8ESQ - chains 1 and g of the 58 polymer chains in the assembly; structure by electron microscopy, 2.80 A resolution.

[Chain 1]
Molecule: 3497-nt RNA strand
Organism: Schizosaccharomyces pombe
Sequence (3497 nucleotides; numbered 1 to 3497; the number before each row is that of its first residue):
     1 AUUUGACCUCAAAUCAGGUAGGACUACGCGCUGAACUUAAGCAUAUCAAU
    51 AAGCGCAGGAAAAGAAAAUAACCAUGAUUCCCUCAGUAACGGCGAGUGAA
   101 GCGGGAAAAGCUCAAAUUUGAAAUCUGGCAACAUUUCUUUUGUUGUCCGA
   151 GUUGUAAUUUCAAGAAGCUGCUUUGAGUGUAGACGAUCGGUCUAAGUUCC
   201 UUGGAACAGGACGUCAGAGAGGGUGAGAACCCCGUCUUUGGUCGAUUGGA
   251 UAUGCCAUAUAAAGCGCUUUCGAAGAGUCGAGUUGUUUGGGAAUGCAGCU
   301 CUAAAUGGGUGGUAAAUUUCAUCUAAAGCUAAAUAUUGGCGAGAGACCGA
   351 UAGCGAACAAGUAGAGUGAUCGAAAGAUGAAAAGAACUUUGAAAAGAGAG
   401 UUAAAUAGUACGUGAAAUUGCUGAAAGGGAAGCAUUGGAAAUCAGUCUUA
   451 CCUGGGUGAGAUCAGUAGUCUCUUCGCGAGACUAUGCACUCUGAACCUGU
   501 GGUAGGUCAGCAUCAGUUUUCGGGGGCGGAAAAAGAAUAAGGGAAGGUGG
   551 CUUUCCGGGUUCUGCCUGGGGAGUGUUUAUAGCCCUUGUUGUAAUACGUC
   601 CACUGGGGACUGAGGACUGCGGCUUCGUGCCAAGGAUGCUGACAUAAUGG
   651 UUUUCAAUGGCCCGUCUUGAAACACGGACCAAGGAGUCUAGCAUCUAUGC
   701 GAGUGUUUGGGUGAUGAAAACCCAUCCGCGAAAUGAAAGUGAAUGCAGGU
   751 GGGAACGCCCUUGUGGCGUGCACCAUCGACCGACCCGGAAGUUUGUCAAU
   801 GGAAGGGUUUGAGUAAGAGCAUAGCUGUUGGGACCCGAAAGAUGGUGAAC
   851 UAUGCCUGAAUAGGGUGAAGCCAGAGGAAACUCUGGUGGAGGCUCGUAGA
   901 GAUUCUGACGUGCAAAUCGAUCUUCAAAUUUGGGUAUAGGGGCGAAAGAC
   951 UAAUCGAACCAUCUAGUAGCUGGUUCCUGCCGAAGUUUCCCUCAGGAUAG
  1001 CAGAAACUCAGAUCAGUUUUAUGAGGUAAAGCGAAUGAUUAGAGGUCUUG
  1051 GGGAAGGAAUUUCCUCAACCUAUUCUCAAACUUUAAAUAUGUAAGACGCC
  1101 CUUGUCGCUUAAUUGGACGUGGGCCAUCGAAUGAGAGUUUCUAGUGGGCC
  1151 AUUUUUGGUAAGCAGAACUGGCGAUGCGGGAUGAACCGAACGUGAGGUUA
  1201 AGGUGCCGGAAUGUACGCUCAUCAGACACCAGAAAAGGUGUUAGUUCAUC
  1251 UAGACAGCAGGACGGUGGCCAUGGAAGUCGGAAUCCGCUAAGGAGUGUGU
  1301 AACAACUCACCUGCCGAAUGAACUAGCCCUGAAAAUGGAUGGCGCUUAAG
  1351 CGUACUACCCAUACCUCACCGUCUGGGUUAGCUUUGAGAAGCUCAGACGA
  1401 GUAGGCAGGCGUGGAGGUUUGUGACGAAGCCUUGGGCGUGAGCCUGGGUC
  1451 GAACAGCCUCUAGUGCAGAUCUUGGUGGAAGUAGCAAAUAUUCAAAUGAG
  1501 AACUUUGAAGACUGAAGUGGGGAAAGGUUCCAUGUGAACAGCAGUUGGAC
  1551 AUGGGUUAGUCGAUCCUAAGAGAUAGGGAAGCUCCGUAUGAAAGUUGCAC
  1601 GAUUUUUCGUGCCUCCUAUCGAAAGGGAAUCCGGUUAAUAUUCCGGAACC
  1651 AGAAGGUGGAAUCAACACGGCAACGUAAAUGAAGUUGGAGACGUCGGCGG
  1701 GAGCCCUGGGAAGAGUUCUCUUUUCUUUUUAACAAACCAUUGAACCACCC
  1751 UGAAAUCGGUUUAUCCGGAGCUAGGGUAUGGUGUUUGGAAGAGUUCAGCG
  1801 CCUCAUGCUGAAUCCGGUGCGCUCUCGACGGCCCUUGAAAAUCCAACGGA
  1851 AGAAUGGACCUUCGGGUCCUUGUUUUCACAUCUGGUCGUACUCAUAACCG
  1901 CAGCAGGUCUCCAAGGUGAACAGCCUCUAGUUGAUAGAACAAUGUAGAUA
  1951 AGGGAAGUCGGCAAAAUGGAUCCGUAACUUCGGGAUAAGGAUUGGCUCUA
  2001 AGGGUUGGGUACGUUGGGCCUUGGAACCUGAACGGUUGCUGGACUGAGCG
  2051 UGGACCGAUGUCUUUUCUCGCCUUUCGGGGUGAGAAGGGAUGUUGGACCU
  2101 GCUUGGACCUUGGCGGCCGGGAAGUCCUUGGUCGGGCUUUUCUCCUUCUC
  2151 GGGGAUUAUGCUCUUACUGGCGUACGUUUAACAACCAACUUAGAACUGGU
  2201 ACGGACAAGGGGAAUCUGACUGUCUAAUUAAAACAUAGCAUUGCGAUGGC
  2251 CAGAAAGUGGUGUUGACGCAAUGUGAUUUCUGCCCAGUGCUCUGAAUGUC
  2301 AAAGUGAAGAAAUUCAACCAAGCGCGGGUAAACGGCGGGAGUAACUAUGA
  2351 CUCUCUUAAGGUAGCCAAAUGCCUCGUCAUCUAACUAGUGACGCGCAUGA
  2401 AUGGAUUAACGAGAUUCCCACUGUCCCUAUCUACUAUCUAGCGAAACCAC
  2451 AGCCUGGGGAACGGGCCAGGCAAAAUCAGCGGGGAAAGAAGACCCUGUUG
  2501 AGCUUGACUCUAGUUUGACAUUGUGAAGAGACAUAGAGGGUGUAGGAUAA
  2551 GUGGGAGUAUGUUUCGGCAUACGCCGGUGAAAUACCACUACCUUUAUCGU
  2601 UUCUUUACUUAAUCAAUGAAGCGGAAUUGGGAUUUAUUUCCCAUAUUCUA
  2651 GCGUUAAAGUUUCUUCGCGAACUGAUCCGCGUUGAUGACAUUGUCAGGUG
  2701 GGGAGUUUGGCUGGGGCGGCACAUCUGUUAAAAGAUAACGCAGGUGUCCU
  2751 AAGGGGGACUCAUCGAGAACAGAAAUCUCGAGUAGAAUAAAAGGGUAAAA
  2801 GUCCCCUUGAUUUUGAUUUUCAGUGUGAAUACAAACCAUGAAAGUGUGGC
  2851 CUAUCGAUCCUUUGUUCCCUCGAAAUUUGAGGACAGAGGUGCCAGAAAAG
  2901 UUACCACAGGGAUAACUGGCUUGUGGCAGCCAAGCGUUCAUAGCGACGUU
  2951 GCUUUUUGAUUCUUCGAUGUCGGCUCUUCCUAUCAUACCGAAGCAGAAUU
  3001 CGGUAAGCGUUGGAUUGUUCACCCACUAAUAGGGAACGUGAGCUGGGUUU
  3051 AGACCGUCGUGAGACAGGUUAGUUUUACCCUACUGAUGAAGUGUCGUCGC
  3101 AAUGGUAAUUCAACUUAGUACGAGAGGAACCGUUGAUUCAGAUCAUUGGU
  3151 AUUUGCGGCUGCCUGACAAGGCAAUGCCGCGGAGCUAUCAUCUGCCGGAU
  3201 AACGGCUGAACGCCUCUAAGCCAGAAUCCGUGCCAGAAAGCGACGAUUUU
  3251 UUGGUCCGCAUGAUUUAUAUGUAUAAAAAUAGAGGUAGGACUUGUUCCUA
  3301 CUCUCCUGUAUCGUAGAAGAUGGGCGAUGGUUGAUGAAACGGAAGUGUUU
  3351 UAUUGACUUGUCCAUGAAAUUCCAUUGAAAUCUUGUGCGGAAUCGAAUCC
  3401 AUUGCAUACGACUUUAAUGUGGAACGGGGUAUUGUAAGCAGUAGAGUAGC
  3451 CUUGUUGUUACGAUCUGCUGAGAUUAAGCCUUUGUUCCCAAGAUUUG
Unresolved in the structure: 1-2, 37-47, 92-95, 288-293, 313-318, 446-505, 552-573, 625-627, 736-738, 783-812, 897-928, 991-994, 1026-1087, 1095-1129, 1228-1231, 1486-1489, 1595-1596, 1615-1617, 1740-1745, 1801-1804, 1853-1869, 1894-1908, 1918-1922, 1968-2209, 2215-2414, 2483-2492, 2522-2690, 2708-2896, 2914-2919, 2936-2942, 2954-2969, 3015-3021, 3047-3051, 3066, 3074-3078, 3249-3268, 3290-3297, 3376-3394, 3442-3464
Differences from the reference sequence: conflict C1746 (U7796 in 157310483)

[Chain g]
Molecule: 60S ribosomal protein L34-A
Organism: Schizosaccharomyces pombe
UniProtKB: O42846 (RL34A_SCHPO); residues 1-112 here = UniProt positions 1-112
Sequence (112 residues; each row starts with the number of its first residue):
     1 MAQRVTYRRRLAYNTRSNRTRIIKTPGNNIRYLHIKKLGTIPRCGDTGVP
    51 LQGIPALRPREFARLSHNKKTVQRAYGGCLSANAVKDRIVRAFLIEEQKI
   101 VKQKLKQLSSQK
Unresolved in the structure: 1-2, 109-112

[How chain 1 and chain g interact]
Residue-residue contacts (132; chain 1 residue first):
  G858(1) with Thr15(g), sugar contact
  A859(1) with Asn14(g), sugar contact; Thr15(g), phosphate contact; Arg16(g), hydrogen bond to the phosphate
  A1515(1) with Arg4(g), hydrogen bond to the base
  G1517(1) with Arg4(g), hydrogen bond to the base
  G1519(1) with Arg4(g), hydrogen bond to the base
  G1520(1) with Thr6(g), base contact
  G1521(1) with Thr6(g), sugar contact
  G1522(1) with Arg10(g), hydrogen bond to the sugar; Ala12(g), sugar contact; Tyr13(g), base contact
  A1523(1) with Arg10(g), salt bridge to the phosphate; Ala12(g), sugar contact; Tyr13(g), hydrogen bond to the base
  C1561(1) with Arg9(g), salt bridge to the phosphate; Lys36(g), salt bridge to the phosphate
  G1562(1) with Arg9(g), salt bridge to the phosphate
  A1624(1) with Leu11(g), phosphate contact; Tyr13(g), base contact; Thr15(g), phosphate contact
  G1625(1) with Thr15(g), hydrogen bond to the phosphate; Ser17(g), phosphate contact
  G1626(1) with Arg16(g), salt bridge to the phosphate; Ser17(g), phosphate contact; Lys37(g), salt bridge to the phosphate
  G1627(1) with Lys37(g), salt bridge to the phosphate; Arg58(g), salt bridge to the phosphate
  A1628(1) with Arg60(g), salt bridge to the phosphate
  A1629(1) with Lys36(g), salt bridge to the phosphate
  U1630(1) with Lys36(g), salt bridge to the phosphate
  C1631(1) with Leu33(g), phosphate contact
  C1632(1) with Arg8(g), salt bridge to the phosphate; Thr25(g), sugar contact; Pro26(g), sugar contact; Arg31(g), salt bridge to the phosphate
  G1633(1) with Thr25(g), hydrogen bond to the phosphate; Gly27(g), hydrogen bond to the phosphate; Asn29(g), phosphate contact; Arg31(g), salt bridge to the phosphate
  U1641(1) with Arg8(g), hydrogen bond to the sugar; Arg9(g), hydrogen bond to the base; His34(g), base contact
  C1650(1) with Arg64(g), salt bridge to the phosphate
  A1651(1) with Arg64(g), salt bridge to the phosphate
  A1667(1) with Asn68(g), base contact; Gln73(g), hydrogen bond to the base
  A1673(1) with Gln52(g), hydrogen bond to the sugar; Arg74(g), salt bridge to the phosphate; Ala82(g), sugar contact
  C1674(1) with Gln52(g), phosphate contact; Gly53(g), phosphate contact; Val72(g), base contact; Gln73(g), hydrogen bond to the base; Arg74(g), salt bridge to the phosphate; Ala82(g), phosphate contact
  G1675(1) with Gly53(g), phosphate contact; Gln73(g), base contact
  U1676(1) with Asn68(g), hydrogen bond to the base; Lys69(g), sugar contact; Gln73(g), base contact
  A1678(1) with Ser66(g), hydrogen bond to the phosphate; Lys69(g), salt bridge to the phosphate
  A1679(1) with Asn68(g), hydrogen bond to the base
  G1687(1) with Gly45(g), sugar contact; Cys79(g), sugar contact
  G1688(1) with Pro42(g), sugar contact; Arg43(g), hydrogen bond to the sugar
  A1689(1) with Thr40(g), hydrogen bond to the phosphate; Arg43(g), salt bridge to the phosphate; Pro59(g), sugar contact
  G1690(1) with Thr40(g), hydrogen bond to the phosphate; Arg43(g), salt bridge to the phosphate; Pro59(g), sugar contact
  A1691(1) with Lys37(g), salt bridge to the phosphate
  A1702(1) with Ile22(g), sugar contact
  G1703(1) with Ile22(g), sugar contact
  C1704(1) with Lys24(g), salt bridge to the phosphate
  U1728(1) with Asn28(g), phosphate contact
  U1729(1) with Lys24(g), phosphate contact; Thr25(g), hydrogen bond to the sugar; Pro26(g), base contact; Asn28(g), sugar contact
  U1730(1) with Lys24(g), sugar contact; Thr25(g), sugar contact; Pro26(g), base contact
  A1731(1) with Ile23(g), sugar contact; Lys24(g), sugar contact; Thr25(g), sugar contact; Pro26(g), sugar contact
  A1732(1) with Arg21(g), salt bridge to the phosphate
  A1747(1) with Gln52(g), base contact
  C1748(1) with Asn83(g), phosphate contact
  C1749(1) with Asn83(g), hydrogen bond to the phosphate
  U1777(1) with Gln52(g), hydrogen bond to the base
  A1778(1) with Gln52(g), hydrogen bond to the sugar; Gly53(g), hydrogen bond to the sugar
  U1779(1) with Ile54(g), sugar contact
  G1780(1) with Ala56(g), hydrogen bond to the phosphate
  A1790(1) with Pro26(g), base contact
  A1792(1) with Pro26(g), base contact
  C1824(1) with Thr20(g), sugar contact
  U1842(1) with Arg60(g), sugar contact
  C1843(1) with Pro59(g), hydrogen bond to the sugar; Arg60(g), sugar contact; Ala63(g), phosphate contact
  C1844(1) with Ala63(g), sugar contact; Lys70(g), phosphate contact
  A1845(1) with His67(g), salt bridge to the phosphate; Lys70(g), salt bridge to the phosphate; Thr71(g), phosphate contact; Gly77(g), hydrogen bond to the sugar; Gly78(g), sugar contact
  A1846(1) with His67(g), salt bridge to the phosphate; Thr71(g), sugar contact; Tyr76(g), hydrogen bond to the phosphate; Gly77(g), sugar contact; Cys79(g), sugar contact
  C1847(1) with Ala75(g), phosphate contact; Tyr76(g), sugar contact
  U1876(1) with Ser66(g), hydrogen bond to the sugar; His67(g), hydrogen bond to the sugar
  U1889(1) with Arg10(g), phosphate contact
  A1890(1) with Arg10(g), salt bridge to the phosphate
  C1909(1) with Tyr13(g), hydrogen bond to the base
  U1910(1) with Tyr13(g), sugar contact
  C1911(1) with Tyr7(g), sugar contact; Asn14(g), sugar contact
  C1912(1) with Arg4(g), sugar contact; Val5(g), hydrogen bond to the sugar; Tyr32(g), sugar contact
  A1913(1) with Arg4(g), hydrogen bond to the base
Other interface residues (no listed pair), chain 1 (75 interface residues in all): G1652, C1668, C1692, A1789, G1793, U1825, C1877
Other interface residues (no listed pair), chain g (64 interface residues in all): Arg19, Ile41, Cys44, Val49, Phe62

[Summary]
75 residues of chain 1 and 64 residues of chain g are in contact; the contacts include 34 hydrogen bonds and
28 salt bridges. Polar pairs include A1515(1)-Arg4(g), G1517(1)-Arg4(g) and G1519(1)-Arg4(g).
Chain 1 is a 3497-nt RNA strand and chain g is 60S ribosomal protein L34-A, both from Schizosaccharomyces
pombe; the structure, Ytm1 associated nascent 60S ribosome State 2, was determined by electron microscopy,
deposited together with 8ESR, 8ETC, 8ETG, 8ETH, 8ETI, 8ETJ and 3 further entries.
